PDB entry 1GK9 | X-ray diffraction, 1.30 A resolution | chains A and B

== Chain A ==
Protein: Penicillin G acylase alpha subunit
From: Escherichia coli
Notes: EC 3.5.1.11; fragment: n-terminal nucleophile domain residues 29-286
Reference sequence: P06875 (PAC_ECOLI); residues 1-260 here correspond to UniProt positions 27-286 (UniProt number = residue number + 26)
Chain sequence (260 residues; numbered 1 to 260; the number before each row is that of its first residue):
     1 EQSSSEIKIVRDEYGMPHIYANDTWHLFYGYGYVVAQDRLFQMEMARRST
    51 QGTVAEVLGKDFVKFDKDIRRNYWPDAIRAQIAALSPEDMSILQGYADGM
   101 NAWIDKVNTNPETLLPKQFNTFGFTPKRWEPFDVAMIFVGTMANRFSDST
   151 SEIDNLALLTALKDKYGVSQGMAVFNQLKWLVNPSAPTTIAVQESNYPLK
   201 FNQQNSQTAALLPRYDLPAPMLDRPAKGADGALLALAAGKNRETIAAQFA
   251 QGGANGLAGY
Disordered / not traced: 1, 210-260
Bound ions: Ca2+: E152 (shared with D73(B), V75(B), D76(B), P205(B) of chain B)
UniProt features mapped onto this chain:
  - binding site (Ca(2+)): E152

== Chain B ==
Protein: Penicillin G acylase beta subunit
From: Escherichia coli
Notes: EC 3.5.1.11
Reference sequence: P06875 (PAC_ECOLI); residues 1-557 here correspond to UniProt positions 290-846 (UniProt number = residue number + 289)
Chain sequence (557 residues; each row starts with the number of its first residue):
     1 SNMWVIGKSKAQDAKAIMVNGPQFGWYAPAYTYGIGLHGAGYDVTGNTPF
    51 AYPGLVFGHNGVISWGSTAGFGDDVDIFAERLSAEKPGYYLHNGKWVKML
   101 SREETITVKNGQAETFTVWRTVHGNILQTDQTTQTAYAKSRAWDGKEVAS
   151 LLAWTHQMKAKNWQEWTQQAAKQALTINWYYADVNGNIGYVHTGAYPDRQ
   201 SGHDPRLPVPGTGKWDWKGLLPFEMNPKVYNPQSGYIANWNNSPQKDYPA
   251 SDLFAFLWGGADRVTEIDRLLEQKPRLTADQAWDVIRQTSRQDLNLRLFL
   301 PTLQAATSGLTQSDPRRQLVETLTRWDGINLLNDDGKTWQQPGSAILNVW
   351 LTSMLKRTVVAAVPMPFDKWYSASGYETTQDGPTGSLNISVGAKILYEAV
   401 QGDKSPIPQAVDLFAGKPQQEVVLAALEDTWETLSKRYGNNVSNWKTPAM
   451 ALTFRANNFFGVPQAAAEETRHQAEYQNRGTENDMIVFSPTTSDRPVLAW
   501 DVVAPGQSGFIAPDGTVDKHYEDQLKMYENFGRKSLWLTKQDVEAHKESQ
   551 EVLHVQR
Bound ions: Ca2+: D73, V75, D76, P205, D252 (shared with E152(A) of chain A)
UniProt features mapped onto this chain:
  - active site: S1 (Nucleophile)
  - binding site (Ca(2+)): D73, V75, D76, P205, D252

== How chain A and chain B interact ==
Contacting residue pairs (359; chain A residue first):
  S5(A) with L553(B); H554(B); V555(B), hydrogen bond (backbone-backbone); Q556(B)
  E6(A) with V552(B); L553(B); H554(B), salt bridge
  I7(A) with E551(B); V552(B); L553(B), hydrogen bond (backbone-backbone)
  K8(A) with Q550(B); E551(B)
  I9(A) with Q550(B); E551(B), hydrogen bond (backbone-backbone)
  V10(A) with V543(B), hydrophobic; K547(B); S549(B)
  R11(A) with K547(B); E548(B), hydrogen bond (backbone-backbone); S549(B), hydrogen bond (backbone-backbone)
  D12(A) with W537(B); H546(B); E548(B)
  E13(A) with H520(B); H546(B), hydrogen bond (backbone-backbone); E548(B)
  Y14(A) with Q507(B); H520(B), hydrogen bond (backbone-side chain); D523(B); Q524(B); K534(B)
  G15(A) with Q507(B); H520(B), hydrogen bond (backbone-side chain)
  M16(A) with G34(B); I35(B); G36(B); T45(B); G46(B); L536(B), hydrophobic
  P17(A) with Y33(B); G34(B); I35(B); G36(B), hydrogen bond (backbone-backbone); Q507(B)
  H18(A) with G36(B); H38(B), hydrogen bond; T45(B); W537(B); V543(B)
  I19(A) with I35(B), hydrophobic; G36(B), hydrogen bond (backbone-backbone); L37(B); H38(B), hydrogen bond (backbone-backbone)
  Y20(A) with H38(B); K540(B); V543(B)
  A21(A) with H38(B), hydrogen bond (backbone-backbone); G39(B); A40(B)
  D23(A) with A40(B)
  T24(A) with A40(B)
  W25(A) with V555(B), hydrophobic; R557(B)
  H26(A) with V555(B), hydrogen bond (side chain-backbone)
  L27(A) with H38(B); G39(B); Y42(B), hydrophobic
  F28(A) with P53(B); T155(B)
  Y29(A) with V555(B)
  Y31(A) with Y33(B), hydrophobic; I35(B); L37(B), hydrophobic; T48(B); A51(B), hydrogen bond (side chain-backbone); Y52(B), hydrogen bond (side chain-backbone); P53(B)
  Y33(A) with E551(B), hydrogen bond; L553(B)
  V34(A) with Y33(B), hydrogen bond (backbone-side chain)
  V35(A) with Y33(B), hydrogen bond (backbone-side chain); A51(B), hydrophobic
  Q37(A) with F510(B); E551(B), hydrogen bond
  D38(A) with Y33(B), hydrogen bond; Q507(B); S508(B); G509(B), hydrogen bond (backbone-backbone); F510(B)
  R39(A) with A30(B), hydrogen bond (side chain-backbone); T32(B), hydrogen bond (side chain-backbone); Y33(B); G506(B); Q507(B), hydrogen bond (side chain-backbone); G509(B)
  F41(A) with Q464(B); A465(B)
  Q42(A) with P29(B), hydrogen bond (side chain-backbone); A30(B), hydrogen bond (side chain-backbone); Q464(B), hydrogen bond
  M43(A) with F50(B)
  M45(A) with V462(B), hydrophobic; P463(B)
  A46(A) with F50(B), hydrophobic
  S49(A) with N458(B), hydrogen bond; F460(B); V462(B)
  V54(A) with V462(B), hydrophobic
  A55(A) with T107(B); V108(B); K109(B), hydrogen bond (backbone-backbone)
  E56(A) with T107(B), hydrogen bond (backbone-backbone); K109(B)
  V57(A) with K109(B)
  L58(A) with P463(B)
  G59(A) with V108(B); K109(B)
  K60(A) with V108(B)
  F62(A) with G461(B); P463(B)
  V63(A) with V108(B), hydrophobic; E114(B)
  F65(A) with F460(B), hydrophobic
  D66(A) with I106(B)
  K67(A) with I106(B); E114(B), salt bridge; F116(B)
  I69(A) with F460(B), hydrophobic
  R70(A) with R102(B), hydrogen bond (backbone-side chain); E104(B), salt bridge; T105(B), hydrogen bond (side chain-backbone); I106(B)
  R71(A) with V118(B); N125(B), hydrogen bond (backbone-side chain); I126(B)
  N72(A) with N125(B); K139(B), hydrogen bond; R141(B), hydrogen bond (backbone-side chain)
  Y73(A) with R102(B), hydrogen bond (backbone-side chain); N125(B), hydrogen bond (backbone-side chain)
  W74(A) with L100(B), hydrophobic; S101(B); R102(B); V118(B); R120(B); N125(B)
  P75(A) with R102(B)
  I78(A) with E147(B)
  Q81(A) with G145(B); K146(B); E147(B), hydrogen bond; V148(B), hydrogen bond (side chain-backbone)
  L85(A) with L152(B), hydrophobic
  D89(A) with L152(B); H156(B), salt bridge
  S91(A) with R557(B), hydrogen bond
  I92(A) with P53(B), hydrophobic; L152(B), hydrophobic
  Q94(A) with R557(B)
  Y96(A) with A51(B), hydrogen bond (side chain-backbone)
  P111(A) with P513(B)
  E112(A) with P513(B)
  T113(A) with P513(B)
  L114(A) with F510(B)
  L115(A) with P513(B)
  P116(A) with F510(B), hydrophobic; I511(B)
  K117(A) with I511(B), hydrogen bond (backbone-backbone); A512(B)
  Q118(A) with E469(B), hydrogen bond; G509(B); I511(B)
  F122(A) with P463(B), hydrophobic; A465(B)
  I137(A) with F50(B), hydrophobic
  F138(A) with Y52(B), hydrophobic; E147(B); L151(B); W154(B), hydrophobic; L175(B), hydrophobic
  V139(A) with E147(B)
  G140(A) with F460(B)
  T141(A) with Y31(B); F50(B); Y52(B), hydrogen bond; F459(B); F460(B)
  M142(A) with Y52(B); W154(B), hydrophobic; L175(B), hydrophobic; I177(B), hydrophobic
  A143(A) with W143(B), hydrophobic; L175(B), hydrophobic
  N144(A) with R141(B); W143(B)
  R145(A) with F24(B), hydrogen bond (side chain-backbone); Y31(B), hydrogen bond; F459(B)
  F146(A) with F24(B), hydrophobic; A69(B), hydrophobic; T176(B); I177(B)
  S147(A) with D74(B), hydrogen bond; V75(B); W143(B), hydrogen bond (backbone-side chain); L175(B); T176(B), hydrogen bond (side chain-backbone)
  D148(A) with K139(B), salt bridge; R141(B), salt bridge; W143(B)
  S149(A) with S251(B); L253(B)
  T150(A) with V75(B); I77(B); D252(B), hydrogen bond; L253(B)
  S151(A) with D252(B), hydrogen bond (backbone-side chain); L253(B); F254(B), hydrogen bond (side chain-backbone)
  E152(A) with V75(B); D76(B); I77(B), hydrogen bond (side chain-backbone); P205(B); R206(B); L207(B); P208(B); D252(B)
  I153(A) with I77(B), hydrophobic; Q128(B); Y137(B), hydrophobic
  D154(A) with F254(B); F367(B); W370(B)
  N155(A) with R206(B), hydrogen bond (side chain-backbone); L207(B); D252(B), hydrogen bond (side chain-backbone); F254(B)
  L156(A) with L207(B); P208(B)
  A157(A) with F367(B)
  L158(A) with F367(B); W370(B), hydrophobic; Y371(B)
  L159(A) with L207(B), hydrophobic
  A161(A) with P364(B); F367(B), hydrophobic
  L162(A) with P364(B)
  K165(A) with A362(B)
  Y166(A) with A362(B), hydrogen bond (side chain-backbone); V411(B)
  Q170(A) with A410(B)
  M172(A) with R206(B)
  A173(A) with A410(B), hydrophobic
  V174(A) with A410(B); V411(B), hydrophobic
  F175(A) with R206(B)
  N176(A) with R206(B), hydrogen bond; I407(B)
  Q177(A) with I407(B); P408(B); Q409(B), hydrogen bond; A410(B), hydrogen bond (side chain-backbone); V411(B), hydrogen bond (side chain-backbone); L413(B)
  L178(A) with L257(B); V359(B), hydrophobic; V363(B), hydrophobic; I395(B)
  K179(A) with R206(B), hydrogen bond (backbone-side chain); S251(B), hydrogen bond (side chain-backbone); D252(B); L253(B), hydrogen bond (side chain-backbone); F256(B), hydrogen bond (side chain-backbone); L257(B)
  W180(A) with R206(B); L257(B), hydrophobic; W258(B), hydrogen bond (side chain-backbone); G259(B); E398(B); I407(B), hydrophobic
  L181(A) with D204(B); R206(B); P249(B), hydrophobic
  V182(A) with D247(B); Y248(B); P249(B), hydrophobic
  N183(A) with W258(B); G259(B); G260(B); E398(B); P406(B); I407(B)
  P184(A) with K246(B); P406(B), hydrophobic
  S185(A) with G260(B), hydrogen bond (side chain-backbone); E398(B); P406(B)
  A186(A) with W258(B); G259(B)
  P187(A) with N242(B), hydrogen bond (backbone-side chain); S243(B); G259(B); D262(B); V264(B), hydrophobic; T265(B)
  T188(A) with N242(B); S243(B); Q245(B); K246(B)
  T189(A) with Y190(B); I237(B); A238(B), hydrogen bond (side chain-backbone); N239(B), hydrogen bond; N242(B), hydrogen bond; S243(B), hydrogen bond (backbone-backbone); P244(B)
  I190(A) with Y190(B), hydrophobic; P227(B); K228(B); V229(B), hydrophobic; P244(B), hydrogen bond (backbone-backbone)
  V192(A) with K246(B)
  Q193(A) with Q233(B), hydrogen bond
  E194(A) with V229(B); P232(B); Q233(B), hydrogen bond (side chain-backbone)
  S195(A) with Q245(B), hydrogen bond
  N196(A) with Q245(B); K246(B); D247(B), hydrogen bond
  Y197(A) with L221(B); M225(B); Q245(B), hydrogen bond (backbone-side chain); K246(B), hydrogen bond (backbone-backbone); D247(B); Y248(B), hydrophobic
  P198(A) with M225(B), hydrophobic
  L199(A) with L221(B), hydrophobic; M225(B), hydrophobic
  F201(A) with R199(B); P249(B), hydrophobic
  N202(A) with G202(B); H203(B); D204(B); P205(B)
  Q203(A) with D204(B); R206(B), hydrogen bond (backbone-side chain)
  Q204(A) with D204(B), hydrogen bond (backbone-side chain)
  N205(A) with D204(B), hydrogen bond (backbone-side chain); L207(B)
  S206(A) with G202(B)
  Q207(A) with G202(B), hydrogen bond (backbone-backbone); H203(B); D204(B), hydrogen bond (side chain-backbone); L207(B), hydrogen bond (side chain-backbone); P208(B), hydrogen bond (side chain-backbone); V209(B); P210(B); W215(B), hydrogen bond (backbone-side chain)
Also at the interface, not in a pair above, chain A (143 interface residues in all): T50, G52, I82, L93, N120, V134, A135, T208
Also at the interface, not in a pair above, chain B (167 interface residues in all): Q23, Y27, V56, W119, L127, A149, S150, A250, K394, A466, E468, V503, G515, M527

== In short ==
The interface between chain A and chain B involves 143 residues on one side and 167 on the other; the contacts
include 87 hydrogen bonds and 6 salt bridges. Polar pairs include E6(A)-H554(B), K67(A)-E114(B) and
R70(A)-E104(B).
Here chain A is Penicillin G acylase alpha subunit and chain B is Penicillin G acylase beta subunit, both from
Escherichia coli. Entry 1GK9 (Crystal structures of penicillin acylase enzyme-substrate complexes: Structural
insights into the catalytic mechanism) was determined by X-ray diffraction (same publication as 1GKF, 1GM7 and
1GM8).
